6UU3 - chains DDD and 222 of the 9 polymer chains in the assembly; structure by X-ray diffraction, 4.00 A resolution (low resolution: residue-level contacts below are approximate; hydrogen-bond / salt-bridge calls are withheld).

Chain DDD:
Molecule: DNA-directed RNA polymerase subunit beta'
Source organism: Escherichia coli
Notes: EC 2.7.7.6
Reference sequence: P0A8T7 (RPOC_ECOLI); numbering as in UniProt (aligned over 1-1407)
Sequence (1407 residues; row label = number of the first residue in the row):
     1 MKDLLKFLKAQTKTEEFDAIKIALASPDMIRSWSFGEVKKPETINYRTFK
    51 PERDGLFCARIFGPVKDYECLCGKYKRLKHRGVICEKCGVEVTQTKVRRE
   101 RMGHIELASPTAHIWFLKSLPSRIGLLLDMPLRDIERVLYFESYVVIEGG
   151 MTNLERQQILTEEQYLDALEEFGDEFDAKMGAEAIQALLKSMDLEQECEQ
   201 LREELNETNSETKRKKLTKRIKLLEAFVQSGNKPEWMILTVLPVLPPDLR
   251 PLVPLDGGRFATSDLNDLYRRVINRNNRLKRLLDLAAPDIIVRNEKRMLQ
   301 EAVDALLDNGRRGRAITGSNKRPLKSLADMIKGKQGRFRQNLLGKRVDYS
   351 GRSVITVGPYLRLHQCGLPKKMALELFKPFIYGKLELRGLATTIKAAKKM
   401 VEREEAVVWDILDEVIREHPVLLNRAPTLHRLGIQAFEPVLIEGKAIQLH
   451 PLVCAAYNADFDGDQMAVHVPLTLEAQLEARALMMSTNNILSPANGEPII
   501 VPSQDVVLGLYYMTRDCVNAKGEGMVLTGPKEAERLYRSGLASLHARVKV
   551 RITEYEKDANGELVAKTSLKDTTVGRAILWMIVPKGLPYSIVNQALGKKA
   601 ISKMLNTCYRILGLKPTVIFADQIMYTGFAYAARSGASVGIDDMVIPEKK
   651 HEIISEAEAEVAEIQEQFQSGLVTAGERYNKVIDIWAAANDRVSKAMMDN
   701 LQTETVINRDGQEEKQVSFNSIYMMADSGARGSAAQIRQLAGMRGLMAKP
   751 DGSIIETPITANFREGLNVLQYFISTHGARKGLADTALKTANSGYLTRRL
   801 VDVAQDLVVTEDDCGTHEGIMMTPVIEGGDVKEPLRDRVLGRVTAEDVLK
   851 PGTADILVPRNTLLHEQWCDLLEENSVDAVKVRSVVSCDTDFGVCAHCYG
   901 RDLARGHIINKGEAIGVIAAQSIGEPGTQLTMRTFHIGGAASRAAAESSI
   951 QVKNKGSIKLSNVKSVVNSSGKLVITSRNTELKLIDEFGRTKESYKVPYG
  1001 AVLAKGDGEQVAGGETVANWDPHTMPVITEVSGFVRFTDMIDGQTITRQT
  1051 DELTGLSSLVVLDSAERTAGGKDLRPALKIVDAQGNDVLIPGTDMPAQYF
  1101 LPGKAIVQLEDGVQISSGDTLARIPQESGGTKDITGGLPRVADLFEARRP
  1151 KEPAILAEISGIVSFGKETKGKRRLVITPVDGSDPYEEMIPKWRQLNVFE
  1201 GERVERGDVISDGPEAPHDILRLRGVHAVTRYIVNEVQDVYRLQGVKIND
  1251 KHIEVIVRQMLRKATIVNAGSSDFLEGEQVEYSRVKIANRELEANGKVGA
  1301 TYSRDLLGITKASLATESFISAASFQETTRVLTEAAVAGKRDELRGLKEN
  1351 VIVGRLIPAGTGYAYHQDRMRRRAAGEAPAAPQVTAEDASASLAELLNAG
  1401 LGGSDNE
Not modelled in the structure: 1-14, 1377-1407
Bound ions: Zn2+ site 1: Cys72, Cys85, Cys88; Mg2+ site 1: Asp460, Asp462, Asp464 (together with CTP); Mg2+ site 2: Asp460, Asp462 (together with CTP); Zn2+ site 2: Cys814, Cys898
Ligand contacts:
  - CTP: Arg425, Pro427, Asn458, Asp460, Asp462, Gln929, Met932, Arg933, His936
  - D4M ([(5R)-5-(5-methyl-2,4-dioxo-3,4-dihydropyrimidin-1(2h)-yl)-2,5-dihydrofuran-2-yl]methyl dihydrogen phosphate): Arg425, Asp462, Asp464
UniProt features mapped onto this chain:
  - binding site (Zn(2+)): Cys70, Cys72, Cys85, Cys88, Cys814, Cys888, Cys895, Cys898
  - binding site (Mg(2+)): Asp460, Asp462, Asp464
  - modified residue: Lys983 (N6-acetyllysine)
  - mutagenesis: Gln504 (Q504P: Resistant to antibiotics salinamide A and B), Asn690 (N690D: Resistant to antibiotics salinamide A and B), Met697 (M697V: Resistant to antibiotics salinamide A and B), Ala735 (A735T: Resistant to antibiotics salinamide A and B), Arg738 (R738C/H/P/S: Resistant to antibiotics salinamide A and B), Ala748 (A748E: Resistant to antibiotics salinamide A and B), Pro758 (P758S/T: Resistant to antibiotics salinamide A and B), Phe763 (F763C: Resistant to antibiotics salinamide A and B), Ser775 (S775A: Resistant to antibiotics salinamide A and B), Ala779 (A779T/V: Resistant to antibiotics salinamide A and B), Arg780 (R780C: Resistant to antibiotics salinamide A and B), Gly782 (G782A/C: Resistant to antibiotics salinamide A and B), 1 further mutagenesis entry in UniProt

Chain 222:
Molecule: Synthetic DNA 50-MER (promoter template strand)
Sequence (50 nucleotides; numbered 3 to 52; the number before each row is that of its first residue):
     3 TCCGCGTCAGACTCGTAGGATTATAGCATACGTGAGGTGGGATGTCAAGG
Not modelled in the structure: 39-52

Interface between chain DDD and chain 222:
Pairs across the interface (24; chain DDD residue first):
  Leu120(DDD) with DG8(222)
  Arg259(DDD) with DG21(222)
  Arg311(DDD) with DT9(222)
  Lys332(DDD) with DT9(222)
  Lys334(DDD) with DG12(222); DA13(222)
  Arg339(DDD) with DA11(222)
  Arg346(DDD) with DT15(222)
  Ala426(DDD) with DA13(222); DC14(222)
  Ala787(DDD) with DG12(222)
  Thr790(DDD) with DG12(222)
  Ala791(DDD) with DG12(222)
  Gly794(DDD) with DG12(222)
  Tyr795(DDD) with DA11(222); DG12(222)
  Arg798(DDD) with DA11(222)
  Gln1326(DDD) with DC10(222); DA11(222)
  Glu1327(DDD) with DT9(222); DC10(222)
  Thr1328(DDD) with DC10(222)
  Arg1330(DDD) with DG8(222); DT9(222)
Interface residues without a listed pair, chain DDD (23 interface residues in all): Ser319, Asn320, Arg352, Pro427, Gln465
Interface residues without a listed pair, chain 222 (11 interface residues in all): DC16, DA22

In short:
23 residues of chain DDD face 11 of chain 222 across their interface. Bound to chain DDD: CTP and compound
D4M. Cys72(DDD), Cys85(DDD) and Cys88(DDD) form the Zn2+ site 1. From UniProt: 8 Zn2+-binding residues, 3
Mg2+-binding residues and 13 mutagenesis sites on chain DDD.
Chain DDD is DNA-directed RNA polymerase subunit beta' (Escherichia coli) and chain 222 is Synthetic DNA
50-MER (promoter template strand); the structure, E. coli sigma-S transcription initiation complex with a 4-nt
RNA and a CTP ("Old" crystal soaked ..., was determined by X-ray diffraction together with 6UTV, 6UTW, 6UTX,
6UTY, 6UTZ, 6UU0 and 11 further entries from the same study.
